Entry 9CZ2 (electron microscopy, 4.40 A resolution (low resolution: residue-level contacts below are approximate; hydrogen-bond / salt-bridge calls are withheld)); this record covers chains XA and XC of the 36 polymer chains in the assembly.

[Chain XA (and XC)]
Name: Modulator of FtsH protease HflK
Source organism: Escherichia coli BL21
Notes: chain XC of this document is another copy of the same molecule, construct and numbering; everything in this record applies to it too
Reference sequence: C3SG32 (C3SG32_ECOLX); residue numbers follow UniProt; this construct covers 1-419
Sequence (419 residues; numbered 1 to 419; the number before each row is that of its first residue):
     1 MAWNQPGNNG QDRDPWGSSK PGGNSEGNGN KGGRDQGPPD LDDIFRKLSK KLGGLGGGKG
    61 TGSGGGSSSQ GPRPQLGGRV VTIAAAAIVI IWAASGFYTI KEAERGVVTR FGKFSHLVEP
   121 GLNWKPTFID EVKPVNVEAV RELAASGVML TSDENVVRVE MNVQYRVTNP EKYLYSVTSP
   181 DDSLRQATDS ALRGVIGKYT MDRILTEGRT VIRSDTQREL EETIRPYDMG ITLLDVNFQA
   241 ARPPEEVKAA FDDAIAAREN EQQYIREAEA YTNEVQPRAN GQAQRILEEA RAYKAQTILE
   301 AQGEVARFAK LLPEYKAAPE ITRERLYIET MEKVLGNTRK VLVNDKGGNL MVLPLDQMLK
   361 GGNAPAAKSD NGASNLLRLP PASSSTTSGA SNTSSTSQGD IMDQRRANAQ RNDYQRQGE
Disordered / not traced: 1-78, 356-419

[Chain XA / chain XC interface]
Residue-residue contacts (21):
  D345(XA) - N344(XC)
  D345(XA) - K346(XC)
  K346(XA) - K346(XC)
  G348(XA) - G347(XC)
  G348(XA) - N349(XC)
  N349(XA) - N349(XC)
  L350(XA) - V343(XC)
  L350(XA) - N349(XC)
  L350(XA) - L350(XC)
  M351(XA) - N349(XC)
  M351(XA) - L350(XC)
  M351(XA) - M351(XC)
  V352(XA) - L350(XC)
  V352(XA) - M351(XC)
  V352(XA) - V352(XC)
  L353(XA) - L353(XC)
  P354(XA) - V352(XC)
  P354(XA) - L353(XC)
  P354(XA) - L355(XC)
  L355(XA) - R339(XC)
  L355(XA) - L355(XC)
Other interface residues (no listed pair), chain XC (12 interface residues in all): V341

[Overview]
10 residues of chain XA face 12 of chain XC across their interface.
Both chains are Modulator of FtsH protease HflK (Escherichia coli BL21). Entry 9CZ2 (Cryo-EM structure of a
nautilus-like HflK/C assembly in complex with FtsH AAA protease) was determined by electron microscopy.
